8Q62 - chains B and A of the 28 polymer chains in the assembly; structure by electron microscopy, 3.72 A resolution.

Chain B:
Molecule: Gamma-tubulin complex component 3
From: Homo sapiens
UniProtKB: Q96CW5 (GCP3_HUMAN); residue numbers follow UniProt; this construct covers 1-907
Sequence (907 residues; each row starts with the number of its first residue):
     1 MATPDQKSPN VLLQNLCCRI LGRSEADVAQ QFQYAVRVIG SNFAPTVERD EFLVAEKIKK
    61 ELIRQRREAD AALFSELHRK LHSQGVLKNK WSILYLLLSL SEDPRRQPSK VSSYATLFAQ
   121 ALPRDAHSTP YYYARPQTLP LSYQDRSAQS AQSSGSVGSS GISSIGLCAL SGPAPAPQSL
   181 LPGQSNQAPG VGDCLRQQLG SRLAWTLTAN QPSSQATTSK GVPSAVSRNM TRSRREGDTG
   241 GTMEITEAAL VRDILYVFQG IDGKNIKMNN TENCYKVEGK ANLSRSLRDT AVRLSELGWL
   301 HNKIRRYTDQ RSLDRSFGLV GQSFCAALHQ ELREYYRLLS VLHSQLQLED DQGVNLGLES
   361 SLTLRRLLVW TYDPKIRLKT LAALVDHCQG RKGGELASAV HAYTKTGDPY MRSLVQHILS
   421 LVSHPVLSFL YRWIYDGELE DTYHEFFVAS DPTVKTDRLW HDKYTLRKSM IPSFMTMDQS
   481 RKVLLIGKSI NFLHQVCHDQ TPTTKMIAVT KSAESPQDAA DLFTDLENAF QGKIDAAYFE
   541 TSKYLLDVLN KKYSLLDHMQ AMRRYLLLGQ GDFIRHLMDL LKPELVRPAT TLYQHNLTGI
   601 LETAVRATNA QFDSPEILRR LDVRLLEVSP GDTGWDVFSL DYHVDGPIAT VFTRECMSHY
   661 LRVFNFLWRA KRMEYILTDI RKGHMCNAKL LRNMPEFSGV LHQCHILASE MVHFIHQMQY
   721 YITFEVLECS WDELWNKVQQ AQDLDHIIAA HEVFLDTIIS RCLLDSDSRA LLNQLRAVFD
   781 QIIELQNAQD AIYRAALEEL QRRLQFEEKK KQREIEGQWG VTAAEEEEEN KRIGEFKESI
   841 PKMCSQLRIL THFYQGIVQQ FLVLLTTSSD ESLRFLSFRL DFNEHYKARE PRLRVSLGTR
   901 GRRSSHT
Disordered / not traced: 1-244, 348-360, 505-523, 816-822, 894-907
UniProt features mapped onto this chain:
  - modified residue: Ala-2 (N-acetylalanine), Ser-113 (Phosphoserine)

Chain A:
Molecule: Gamma-tubulin complex component 2
From: Homo sapiens
UniProtKB: Q9BSJ2 (GCP2_HUMAN); numbering as in UniProt (aligned over 1-902)
Sequence (902 residues; each row starts with the number of its first residue):
     1 MSEFRIHHDV NELLSLLRVH GGDGAEVYID LLQKNRTPYV TTTVSAHSAK VKIAEFSRTP
    61 EDFLKKYDEL KSKNTRNLDP LVYLLSKLTE DKETLQYLQQ NAKERAELAA AAVGSSTTSI
   121 NVPAAASKIS MQELEELRKQ LGSVATGSTL QQSLELKRKM LRDKQNKKNS GQHLPIFPAW
   181 VYERPALIGD FLIGAGISTD TALPIGTLPL ASQESAVVED LLYVLVGVDG RYVSAQPLAG
   241 RQSRTFLVDP NLDLSIRELV HRILPVAASY SAVTRFIEEK SSFEYGQVNH ALAAAMRTLV
   301 KEHLILVSQL EQLHRQGLLS LQKLWFYIQP AMRTMDILAS LATSVDKGEC LGGSTLSLLH
   361 DRSFSYTGDS QAQELCLYLT KAASAPYFEV LEKWIYRGII HDPYSEFMVE EHELRKERIQ
   421 EDYNDKYWDQ RYTIVQQQIP SFLQKMADKI LSTGKYLNVV RECGHDVTCP VAKEIIYTLK
   481 ERAYVEQIEK AFNYASKVLL DFLMEEKELV AHLRSIKRYF LMDQGDFFVH FMDLAEEELR
   541 KPVEDITPPR LEALLELALR MSTANTDPFK DDLKIDLMPH DLITQLLRVL AIETKQEKAM
   601 AHADPTELAL SGLEAFSFDY IVKWPLSLII NRKALTRYQM LFRHMFYCKH VERQLCSVWI
   661 SNKTAKQHSL HSAQWFAGAF TLRQRMLNFV QNIQYYMMFE VMEPTWHILE KNLKSASNID
   721 DVLGHHTGFL DTCLKDCMLT NPELLKVFSK LMSVCVMFTN CMQKFTQSMK LDGELGGQTL
   781 EHSTVLGLPA GAEERARKEL ARKHLAEHAD TVQLVSGFEA TINKFDKNFS AHLLDLLARL
   841 SIYSTSDCEH GMASVISRLD FNGFYTERLE RLSAERSQKA TPQVPVLRGP PAPAPRVAVT
   901 AQ
Disordered / not traced: 1-149, 192-203, 415-428, 586-608, 666-674, 769-813, 845-850, 868-902
UniProt features mapped onto this chain:
  - modified residue: Tyr-83 (Phosphotyrosine)
  - natural variant: Arg-297 (R297C: In CDCBM15; uncertain significance), Arg-333 (R333C: In CDCBM15; uncertain significance), Ala-615 (A615P: In CDCBM15; uncertain significance)

Interface between chain B and chain A:
Pairs across the interface - 51 pairs, chain B then chain A:
  Asn-273(B) / Trp-180(A)
  Asn-273(B) / Arg-184(A)
  Cys-274(B) / Arg-184(A)
  Leu-283(B) / Arg-231(A)
  Arg-285(B) / Val-228(A)
  Arg-285(B) / Asp-229(A)
  Arg-285(B) / Gly-230(A)
  Arg-285(B) / Arg-231(A)
  Ser-286(B) / Asp-220(A)
  Ser-286(B) / Tyr-223(A)  hydrogen bond (backbone-side chain)
  Ser-286(B) / Arg-231(A)
  Asp-289(B) / Phe-191(A)
  Asp-289(B) / Val-228(A)
  Asp-289(B) / Asp-229(A)
  Thr-290(B) / Val-228(A)
  Val-292(B) / Phe-191(A)  hydrophobic
  Arg-293(B) / Ala-186(A)
  Arg-293(B) / Leu-187(A)
  Arg-293(B) / Ile-188(A)  hydrogen bond (side chain-backbone)
  Arg-293(B) / Gly-189(A)
  Arg-293(B) / Phe-191(A)
  Glu-296(B) / Arg-184(A)  salt bridge
  Glu-296(B) / Ala-186(A)
  Glu-296(B) / Leu-187(A)
  Trp-299(B) / Arg-184(A)
  Thr-363(B) / Arg-315(A)
  Leu-368(B) / Leu-304(A)  hydrophobic
  Val-369(B) / Leu-304(A)
  Val-369(B) / Ile-305(A)  hydrophobic
  Tyr-372(B) / Arg-297(A)
  Tyr-372(B) / Val-300(A)
  Tyr-372(B) / Lys-301(A)
  Tyr-372(B) / Leu-304(A)  hydrophobic
  Ile-376(B) / Arg-297(A)
  Ala-383(B) / Pro-178(A)
  Asp-386(B) / Pro-178(A)
  His-387(B) / Ile-176(A)
  Ala-402(B) / Pro-175(A)
  Tyr-403(B) / Ile-176(A)  hydrogen bond (side chain-backbone)
  Tyr-403(B) / Phe-177(A)
  Tyr-403(B) / Pro-178(A)
  Tyr-403(B) / Phe-283(A)  hydrophobic
  Lys-405(B) / Gln-287(A)
  Thr-406(B) / Phe-283(A)
  Thr-406(B) / Gln-287(A)
  Thr-406(B) / His-290(A)  hydrogen bond (backbone-side chain)
  Asp-408(B) / Ala-294(A)
  Asp-408(B) / Arg-297(A)  salt bridge
  Tyr-410(B) / Arg-297(A)
  Arg-412(B) / Glu-389(A)  salt bridge
  Glu-871(B) / Arg-550(A)
Interface residues without a listed pair, chain B (35 interface residues in all): Leu-300, Ser-361, Asp-373, Lys-375, Lys-379, Ser-398, Pro-409, Gln-531
Interface residues without a listed pair, chain A (37 interface residues in all): Gln-172, Leu-174, Val-226, Ser-234, Ser-308, Glu-311, Pro-403, His-465

Overview:
The interface between chain B and chain A involves 35 residues on one side and 37 on the other, with 4
hydrogen bonds and 3 salt bridges. Among the polar pairs are Glu-296(B)/Arg-184(A), Asp-408(B)/Arg-297(A) and
Arg-412(B)/Glu-389(A).
Chain B is Gamma-tubulin complex component 3 and chain A is Gamma-tubulin complex component 2, both from Homo
sapiens; the structure, Early closed conformation of the g-tubulin ring complex, was determined by electron
microscopy.
